3HZI - chains B and T of the 3 polymer chains in the assembly; structure by X-ray diffraction, 2.98 A resolution.

== Chain B ==
Protein: HTH-type transcriptional regulator hipB
Organism: Escherichia coli
Reference sequence: P23873 (HIPB_ECOLI); numbering as in UniProt (aligned over 1-88)
Chain sequence (88 residues; numbered 1 to 88; the number before each row is that of its first residue):
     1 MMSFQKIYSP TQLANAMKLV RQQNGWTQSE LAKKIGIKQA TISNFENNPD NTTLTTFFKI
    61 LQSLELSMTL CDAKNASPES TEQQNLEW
Not modelled in the structure: 1-3, 75-88
Curated features (UniProtKB/Swiss-Prot):
  - DNA-binding region: Arg-21 to Asn-47 (H-T-H motif)
  - mutagenesis: Ala-73 to Trp-88 (Increased half-life in vivo and in vitro, no change in DNA or HipA-binding), Trp-88 (W88A: No change in DNA or HipA-binding)

== Chain T ==
Molecule: 21-nt DNA strand
Sequence (21 nucleotides; row label = number of the first residue in the row):
   699 ACTATCCCCT TAAGGGGATA G

== How chain B and chain T interact ==
Contacting residue pairs - 13 pairs, chain B then chain T:
  Lys-18(B) / DA702(T)  salt bridge to the phosphate
  Arg-21(B) / DT701(T)  salt bridge to the phosphate
  Thr-27(B) / DC700(T)  phosphate contact
  Thr-27(B) / DT701(T)  phosphate contact
  Gln-28(B) / DT701(T)  hydrogen bond to the phosphate
  Gln-28(B) / DA702(T)  hydrogen bond to the phosphate
  Ser-29(B) / DT701(T)  base contact
  Gln-39(B) / DT701(T)  base contact
  Gln-39(B) / DA702(T)  hydrogen bond to the base
  Ala-40(B) / DT703(T)  base contact
  Ser-43(B) / DA702(T)  hydrogen bond to the phosphate
  Ser-43(B) / DT703(T)  base contact
  Asn-47(B) / DA702(T)  phosphate contact
Other interface residues (no listed pair), chain B (10 interface residues in all): Trp-26
Other interface residues (no listed pair), chain T (5 interface residues in all): DC704

== Summary ==
The interface between chain B and chain T involves 10 residues on one side and 5 on the other, with 4 hydrogen
bonds and 2 salt bridges. Polar pairs include Gln-39(B)/DA702(T), Gln-28(B)/DT701(T) and Gln-28(B)/DA702(T).
UniProt lists one mutagenesis site on chain B.
Here chain B is HTH-type transcriptional regulator hipB (Escherichia coli) and chain T is a 21-nt DNA strand.
Entry 3HZI (Structure of mdt protein) was determined by X-ray diffraction together with 3FBR, 3DNT, 3DNU and
3DNV from the same study.
